7Y59 - chains E and F of the 10 polymer chains in the assembly; structure by electron microscopy, 4.51 A resolution (low resolution: residue-level contacts below are approximate; hydrogen-bond / salt-bridge calls are withheld).

== Chain E (and F) ==
Name: Transitional endoplasmic reticulum ATPase
Organism: Homo sapiens
Notes: EC 3.6.4.6; chain F of this document is another copy of the same molecule, construct and numbering; everything in this record applies to it too
UniProtKB: P55072 (TERA_HUMAN); residues 21-806 here = UniProt positions 21-806
Sequence (787 residues; row label = number of the first residue in the row):
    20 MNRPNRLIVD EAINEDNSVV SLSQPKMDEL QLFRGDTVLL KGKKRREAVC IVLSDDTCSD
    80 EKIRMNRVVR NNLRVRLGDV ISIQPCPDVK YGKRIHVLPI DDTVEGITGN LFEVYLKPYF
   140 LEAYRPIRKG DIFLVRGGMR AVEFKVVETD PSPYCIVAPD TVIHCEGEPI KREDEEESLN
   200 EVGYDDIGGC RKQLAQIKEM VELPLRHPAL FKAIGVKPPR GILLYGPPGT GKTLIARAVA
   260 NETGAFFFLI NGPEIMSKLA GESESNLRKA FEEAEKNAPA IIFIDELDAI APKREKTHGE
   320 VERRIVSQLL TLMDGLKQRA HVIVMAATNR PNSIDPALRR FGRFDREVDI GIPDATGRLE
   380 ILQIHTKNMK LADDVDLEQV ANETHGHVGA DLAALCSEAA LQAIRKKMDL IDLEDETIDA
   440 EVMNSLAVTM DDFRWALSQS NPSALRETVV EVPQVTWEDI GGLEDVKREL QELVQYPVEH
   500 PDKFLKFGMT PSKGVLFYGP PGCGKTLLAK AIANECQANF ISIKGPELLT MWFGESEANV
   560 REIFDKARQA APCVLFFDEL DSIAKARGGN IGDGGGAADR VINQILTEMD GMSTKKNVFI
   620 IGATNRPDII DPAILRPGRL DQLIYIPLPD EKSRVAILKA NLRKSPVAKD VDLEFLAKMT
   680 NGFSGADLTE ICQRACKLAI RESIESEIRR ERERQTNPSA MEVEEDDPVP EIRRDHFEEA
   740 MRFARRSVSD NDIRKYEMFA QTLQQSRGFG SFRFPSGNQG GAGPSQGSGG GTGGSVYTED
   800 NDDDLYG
Disordered / not traced: 20-21, 775-806 (chain F: 20-21, 777-806)
Construct notes: initiating methionine (20)
Residues lining bound ligands:
  - ADP (adenosine-5'-diphosphate): D478, I479, G480, P519, P520, G521, C522, G523, K524, T525, L526, D577, E578, I656, A659, S683, G684, A685, T688
  - ATP (adenosine-5'-triphosphate): D205, I206, G207, P247, G248, T249, G250, K251, T252, L253, D304, I380, I383, H384, G408, A409
UniProt features mapped onto this chain:
  - region: T797 to G806 (Interaction with UBXN6)
  - motif: D802 to G806 (PIM motif)
  - binding site (ATP): P247 to L253, N348, H384, G521 to L526
  - modified residue: S37 (Phosphoserine), K315 (N6,N6,N6-trimethyllysine), T436 (Phosphothreonine), S462 (Phosphoserine), K502 (N6-acetyllysine), K505 (N6-acetyllysine), K668 (N6-acetyllysine), S702 (Phosphoserine), K754 (N6-acetyllysine), S770 (Phosphoserine), S775 (Phosphoserine), S787 (Phosphoserine), Y805 (Phosphotyrosine)
  - natural variant: R95 (R95G: In IBMPFD1), G97 (G97E: In CMT2Y), I126 (I126F: In IBMPFD1; uncertain significance), R155 (R155C: In IBMPFD1; R155H: In FTDALS6 and IBMPFD1; R155L: In IBMPFD1; R155P: In IBMPFD1; R155S: In IBMPFD1), R159 (R159G: In FTDALS6; R159H: In IBMPFD1), A160 (A160T: In IBMPFD1; uncertain significance), E185 (E185K: In CMT2Y), R191 (R191Q: In FTDALS6 and IBMPFD1), L198 (L198W: In IBMPFD1), A232 (A232E: In IBMPFD1), I254 (I254F: In IBMPFD1; uncertain significance), I369 (I369T: In IBMPFD1; uncertain significance), 2 further natural variant entries in UniProt
  - mutagenesis: F52 to D55 (Abolishes interaction with NPLOC4; when associated with A-110), R53 (R53A: Minor effect on affinity for ATP and ADP), R86 (R86A: Strongly increased affinity for ATP. Strongly reduced affinity for ADP), Y110 (Y110A: Abolishes interaction with NPLOC4; when associated with 52-A--A-55), R113 to H115 (Severely reduced binding to DERL1), F131 (F131R: Severely reduced binding to DERL1), L140 (L140D: Severely reduced binding to DERL1), D179 (D179R: No effect on binding to DERL1), H183 (H183W: Severely reduced binding to DERL1), K251 (K251Q: Impairs ERAD degradation of HMGCR and does not inhibit interaction with RHBDD1; when associated with Q-524), E305 (E305Q: Defect in ubiquitin-dependent protein degradation by the proteasome; when associated with Q-578), K312 (K312A: Does not affect methylation by VCPKMT), 8 further mutagenesis entries in UniProt

== How chain E and chain F interact ==
Pairs across the interface (94):
  R22(E) - D431(F)
  R22(E) - E433(F)
  E218(E) - R424(F)
  L222(E) - R424(F)
  R225(E) - E433(F)
  H226(E) - L432(F)
  H226(E) - E433(F)
  H226(E) - D434(F)
  L229(E) - D434(F)
  L229(E) - I437(F)
  K231(E) - R159(F)
  A232(E) - G125(F)
  A232(E) - R159(F)
  I233(E) - M158(F)
  I233(E) - R159(F)
  G234(E) - R159(F)
  V235(E) - S416(F)
  V235(E) - L420(F)
  K236(E) - S416(F)
  H317(E) - H317(F)
  E319(E) - H317(F)
  E319(E) - G318(F)
  E319(E) - E321(F)
  R322(E) - H317(F)
  R323(E) - M275(F)
  R323(E) - S276(F)
  R323(E) - K277(F)
  S326(E) - P272(F)
  S326(E) - M275(F)
  Q327(E) - S276(F)
  T330(E) - P272(F)
  T330(E) - E273(F)
  R359(E) - P247(F)
  R359(E) - G248(F)
  F360(E) - A409(F)
  F360(E) - D410(F)
  R362(E) - E305(F)
  E491(E) - R700(F)
  Y495(E) - I703(F)
  H499(E) - I703(F)
  H499(E) - E706(F)
  K502(E) - I699(F)
  K502(E) - S702(F)
  K502(E) - I703(F)
  K502(E) - E706(F)
  K505(E) - S664(F)
  K505(E) - P727(F)
  K505(E) - P729(F)
  F506(E) - S664(F)
  F506(E) - A698(F)
  F506(E) - I699(F)
  F506(E) - V728(F)
  F506(E) - P729(F)
  M508(E) - K696(F)
  R560(E) - R465(F)
  D564(E) - R465(F)
  R567(E) - N460(F)
  R586(E) - N589(F)
  R586(E) - I590(F)
  G591(E) - I590(F)
  G591(E) - D592(F)
  G595(E) - F552(F)
  D598(E) - F552(F)
  R599(E) - F552(F)
  N602(E) - P545(F)
  N602(E) - L548(F)
  N602(E) - T549(F)
  Q603(E) - T549(F)
  T606(E) - T549(F)
  E607(E) - R465(F)
  Q764(E) - R745(F)
  S765(E) - R744(F)
  S765(E) - R745(F)
  S765(E) - S746(F)
  R766(E) - R741(F)
  R766(E) - F742(F)
  R766(E) - A743(F)
  R766(E) - R744(F)
  R766(E) - R745(F)
  F768(E) - M740(F)
  F768(E) - R741(F)
  F768(E) - A743(F)
  G769(E) - R741(F)
  S770(E) - M740(F)
  F771(E) - E737(F)
  R772(E) - M678(F)
  R772(E) - M740(F)
  F773(E) - F674(F)
  F773(E) - R733(F)
  P774(E) - V670(F)
  P774(E) - F674(F)
  P774(E) - L675(F)
  P774(E) - R733(F)
  P774(E) - E737(F)
Also at the interface, not in a pair above, chain E (59 interface residues in all): F230, F503, S511, L605, K614, R635, R638, G767
Also at the interface, not in a pair above, chain F (70 interface residues in all): L278, A279, V407, I423, E435, L456, S457, S462, P520, T679, F682, Q692, C695

== Summary ==
Chain E and chain F form an interface of 59 and 70 residues respectively. Bound to chain E: ATP and ADP.
UniProt lists 15 ATP-binding residues and 24 mutagenesis sites on chain E.
Both chains are Transitional endoplasmic reticulum ATPase (Homo sapiens). Entry 7Y59 (The cryo-EM structure of
human ERAD retro-translocation complex) was determined by electron microscopy (same publication as 7Y4W and
7Y53).
